Entry 6JSF (X-ray diffraction, 2.30 A resolution); this record covers chain A.

[Chain A]
Protein: Beta-secretase 1
From: Homo sapiens
Notes: EC 3.4.23.46
UniProtKB: P56817 (BACE1_HUMAN); residues 6-417 here correspond to UniProt positions 43-454 (UniProt number = residue number + 37)
Chain sequence (416 residues; numbered 2 to 417; the number before each row is that of its first residue):
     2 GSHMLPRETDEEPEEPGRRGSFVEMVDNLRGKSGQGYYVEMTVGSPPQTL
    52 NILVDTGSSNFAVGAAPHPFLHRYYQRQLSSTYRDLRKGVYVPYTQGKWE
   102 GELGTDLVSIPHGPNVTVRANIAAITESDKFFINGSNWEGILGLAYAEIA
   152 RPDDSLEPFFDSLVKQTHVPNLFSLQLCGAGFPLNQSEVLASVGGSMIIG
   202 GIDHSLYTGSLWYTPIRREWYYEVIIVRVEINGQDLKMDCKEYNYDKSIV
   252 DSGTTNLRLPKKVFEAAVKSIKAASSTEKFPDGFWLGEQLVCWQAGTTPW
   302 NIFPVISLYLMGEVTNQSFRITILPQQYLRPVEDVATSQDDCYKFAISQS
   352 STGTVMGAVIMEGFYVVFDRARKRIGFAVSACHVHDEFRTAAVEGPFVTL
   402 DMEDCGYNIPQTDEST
Unresolved in the structure: 2-19, 182-192, 335-341, 412-417
Construct notes: expression tag (2-5)
Cystine bridges: C179-C383, C241-C406, C293-C343
Residues lining bound ligands: C7X (N-[3-[(4S,5S)-2-azanyl-4-methyl-5-phenyl-5,6-dihydro-1,3-thiazin-4-yl]-4-fluoranyl-phenyl]-5-(fluoranylmethoxy)pyrazine-2-carboxamide): K33, G35, Q36, G37, Y38, L54, D56, G58, S59, Y95, Q97, G98, K99, K131, F132, I134, W139, I142, D252, S253, G254, T255, T256, R331, A359, E363

[Summary]
Bound to chain A: compound C7X.
Chain A is Beta-secretase 1 (Homo sapiens); the structure, Crystal Structure of BACE1 in complex with
N-(3-((4S,5S)-2-amino-4-methyl-5-phenyl-5,6-dihydro-4H-1,3-thiazin-4-yl)-4-fluorophenyl)-5-(fluoromethoxy)pyrazine-2-carboxamide,
was determined by X-ray diffraction together with 6JSE, 6JSG, 6JSN and 6JSZ from the same study.
